Entry 5VOZ (electron microscopy, 7.60 A resolution (low resolution: residue-level contacts below are approximate; hydrogen-bond / salt-bridge calls are withheld)); this record covers chains E and F of the 33 polymer chains in the assembly.

[Chain E]
Name: V-type proton ATPase catalytic subunit A
From: Saccharomyces cerevisiae (strain ATCC 204508 / S288c)
Notes: EC 3.6.3.14, 3.1.-.-
UniProt: P17255 (VATA_YEAST); residue numbers follow UniProt; this construct covers 1-283, 738-1071
Sequence (617 residues; row label = number of the first residue in the row; note: 454 numbers in that range are skipped by the numbering (no residue carries them; nothing is unmodelled there)):
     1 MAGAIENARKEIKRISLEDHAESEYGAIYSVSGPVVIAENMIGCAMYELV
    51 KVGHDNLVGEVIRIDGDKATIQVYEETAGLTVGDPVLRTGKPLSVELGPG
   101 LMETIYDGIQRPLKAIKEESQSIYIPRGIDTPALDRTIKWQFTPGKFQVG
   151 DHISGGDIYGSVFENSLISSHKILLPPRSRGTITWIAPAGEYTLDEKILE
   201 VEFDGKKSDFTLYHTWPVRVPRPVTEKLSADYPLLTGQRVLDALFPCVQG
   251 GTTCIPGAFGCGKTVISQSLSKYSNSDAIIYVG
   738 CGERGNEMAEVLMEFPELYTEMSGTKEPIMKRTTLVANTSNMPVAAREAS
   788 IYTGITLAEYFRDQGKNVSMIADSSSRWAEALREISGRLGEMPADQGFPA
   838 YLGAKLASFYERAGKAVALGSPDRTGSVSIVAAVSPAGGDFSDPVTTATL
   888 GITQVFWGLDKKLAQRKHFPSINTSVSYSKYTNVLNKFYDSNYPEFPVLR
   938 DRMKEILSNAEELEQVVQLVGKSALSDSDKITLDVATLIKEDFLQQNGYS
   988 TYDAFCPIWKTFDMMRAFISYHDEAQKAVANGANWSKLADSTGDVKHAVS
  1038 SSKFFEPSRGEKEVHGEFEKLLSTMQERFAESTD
Unresolved in the structure: 1-24
Curated features (UniProtKB/Swiss-Prot):
  - binding site (ATP): Gly257 to Thr264
  - modified residue: Ala2 (N-acetylalanine), Thr131 (Phosphothreonine), Ser858 (Phosphoserine), Ser928 (Phosphoserine)
  - mutagenesis: Cys738 (C738S: Reduces splicing reaction speed. Inhibits splicing; when associated with S-284; N-362 and S-737 in X10SSS VDE)

[Chain F]
Name: V-type proton ATPase subunit B
From: Saccharomyces cerevisiae (strain ATCC 204508 / S288c)
UniProt: P16140 (VATB_YEAST); numbering as in UniProt (aligned over 1-517)
Sequence (517 residues; each row starts with the number of its first residue):
     1 MVLSDKELFAINKKAVEQGFNVKPRLNYNTVSGVNGPLVILEKVKFPRYN
    51 EIVNLTLPDGTVRQGQVLEIRGDRAIVQVFEGTSGIDVKKTTVEFTGESL
   101 RIPVSEDMLGRIFDGSGRPIDNGPKVFAEDYLDINGSPINPYARIYPEEM
   151 ISTGVSAIDTMNSIARGQKIPIFSASGLPHNEIAAQICRQAGLVRPTKDV
   201 HDGHEENFSIVFAAMGVNLETARFFKQDFEENGSLERTSLFLNLANDPTI
   251 ERIITPRLALTTAEYLAYQTERHVLTILTDMSSYADALREVSAAREEVPG
   301 RRGYPGYMYTDLSTIYERAGRVEGRNGSITQIPILTMPNDDITHPIPDLT
   351 GYITEGQIFVDRQLHNKGIYPPINVLPSLSRLMKSAIGEGMTRKDHGDVS
   401 NQLYAKYAIGKDAAAMKAVVGEEALSIEDKLSLEFLEKFEKTFITQGAYE
   451 DRTVFESLDQAWSLLRIYPKEMLNRISPKILDEFYDRARDDADEDEEDPD
   501 TRSSGKKKDASQEESLI
Unresolved in the structure: 1-28, 486-517
Curated features (UniProtKB/Swiss-Prot):
  - binding site (ATP): Arg381
  - modified residue (Phosphoserine): Ser4, Ser137, Ser503, Ser504, Ser511, Ser515
  - cross-link (Glycyl lysine isopeptide (Lys-Gly)): Lys14 (interchain with G-Cter in ubiquitin), Lys508 (interchain with G-Cter in ubiquitin)

[Chain E / chain F interface]
Pairs across the interface - 21 pairs, chain E then chain F:
  Tyr29(E) - Arg71(F)
  Tyr29(E) - Gly72(F)
  Ser30(E) - Ile70(F)
  Ser30(E) - Arg71(F)
  Val31(E) - Glu69(F)
  Val31(E) - Ile70(F)
  Gly33(E) - Leu68(F)
  Gly79(E) - Tyr49(F)
  Leu80(E) - Arg48(F)
  Leu80(E) - Tyr49(F)
  Val82(E) - Lys45(F)
  Ser122(E) - Tyr142(F)
  Ile123(E) - Tyr142(F)
  Ile123(E) - Ala143(F)
  Tyr124(E) - Asn140(F)
  Tyr124(E) - Tyr142(F)
  Pro126(E) - Pro138(F)
  Arg127(E) - Pro138(F)
  Asn778(E) - Ser313(F)
  Glu821(E) - Gly306(F)
  Gly827(E) - Glu296(F)
Also at the interface, not in a pair above, chain E (22 interface residues in all): Ser32, Ala78, Thr81, Gly742, Ala746, Ser777, Gly824
Also at the interface, not in a pair above, chain F (19 interface residues in all): Pro47, Arg144, Glu297, Val298

[Overview]
22 residues of chain E and 19 residues of chain F are in contact. From UniProt: 8 ATP-binding residues and one
mutagenesis site on chain E; ATP-binding residue Arg381(F) on chain F.
Here chain E is V-type proton ATPase catalytic subunit A and chain F is V-type proton ATPase subunit B, both
from Saccharomyces cerevisiae (strain ATCC 204508 / S288c). Entry 5VOZ (Yeast V-ATPase in complex with
Legionella pneumophila effector SidK (rotational state 3)) was determined by electron microscopy (same
publication as 5VOX, 5VOY, 5UF5 and 5UFK).
